5A1W - chains G and H of the 8 polymer chains in the assembly; structure by electron microscopy, 18.00 A resolution (very low resolution: no residue pairs are listed; an interface is given only as per-side residue counts).

[Chain G]
Name: Coatomer subunit beta
Organism: Mus musculus
UniProtKB: Q9JIF7 (COPB_MOUSE); the author numbering skips numbers that UniProt does not, so the offset changes along the chain: 1-723 = UniProt 1-723; 739-968 = UniProt 724-953
Chain sequence (968 residues; row label = number of the first residue in the row; note: 15 numbers in that range are skipped by the numbering (no residue carries them; nothing is unmodelled there); numbers below 1 keep their minus sign (Met-14 is residue -14)):
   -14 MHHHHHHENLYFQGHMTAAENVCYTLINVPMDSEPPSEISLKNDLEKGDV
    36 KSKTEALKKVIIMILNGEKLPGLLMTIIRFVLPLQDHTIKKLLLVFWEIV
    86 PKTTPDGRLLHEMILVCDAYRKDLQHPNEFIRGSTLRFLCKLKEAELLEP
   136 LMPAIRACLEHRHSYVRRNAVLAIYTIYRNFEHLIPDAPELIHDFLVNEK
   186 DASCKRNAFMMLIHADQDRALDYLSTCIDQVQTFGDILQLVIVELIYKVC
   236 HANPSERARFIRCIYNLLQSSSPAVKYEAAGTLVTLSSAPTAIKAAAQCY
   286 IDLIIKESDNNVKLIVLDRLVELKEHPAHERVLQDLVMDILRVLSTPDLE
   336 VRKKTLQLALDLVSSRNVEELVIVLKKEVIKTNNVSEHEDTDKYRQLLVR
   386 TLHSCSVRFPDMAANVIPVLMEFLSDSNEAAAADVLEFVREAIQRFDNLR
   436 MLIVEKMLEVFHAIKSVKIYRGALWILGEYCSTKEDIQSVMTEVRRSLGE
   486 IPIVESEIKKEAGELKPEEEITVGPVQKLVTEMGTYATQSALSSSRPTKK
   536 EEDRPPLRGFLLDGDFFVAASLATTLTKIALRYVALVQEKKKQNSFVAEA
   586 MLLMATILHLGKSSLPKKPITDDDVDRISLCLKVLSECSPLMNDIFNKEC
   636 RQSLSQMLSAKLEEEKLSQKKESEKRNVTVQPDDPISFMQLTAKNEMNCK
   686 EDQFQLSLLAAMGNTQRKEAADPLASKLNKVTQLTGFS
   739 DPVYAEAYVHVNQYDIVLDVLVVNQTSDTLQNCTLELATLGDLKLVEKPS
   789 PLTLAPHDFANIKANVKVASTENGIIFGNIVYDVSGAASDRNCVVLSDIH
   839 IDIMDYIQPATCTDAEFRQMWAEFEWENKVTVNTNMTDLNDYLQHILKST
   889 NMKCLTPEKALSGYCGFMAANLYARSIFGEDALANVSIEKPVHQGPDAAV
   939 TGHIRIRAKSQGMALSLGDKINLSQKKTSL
Disordered / not traced: -14 to 15, 599-723
Sequence notes: expression tag (-14 to 0)
Swiss-Prot annotation at these positions:
  - modified residue: Thr2 (N-acetylthreonine), Lys494 (N6-acetyllysine)

[Chain H]
Name: Coatomer subunit delta
Organism: Mus musculus
UniProtKB: Q5XJY5 (COPD_MOUSE); numbering as in UniProt (aligned over 1-511)
Chain sequence (511 residues; numbered 1 to 511; the number before each row is that of its first residue):
     1 MVLLAAAVCTKAGKAIVSRQFVEMTRTRIEGLLAAFPKLMNTGKQHTFVE
    51 TESVRYVYQPMEKLYMVLITTKNSNILEDLETLRLFSRVIPEYCRALEEN
   101 EISEHCFDLIFAFDEIVALGYRENVNLAQIRTFTEMDSHEEKVFRAVRET
   151 QEREAKAEMRRKAKELQQARRDAERQGKKAPGFGGFGSSAVSGGSTAAMI
   201 TETIIETDKPKVAPAPARPSGPSKALKLGAKGKEVDNFVDKLKSEGETIM
   251 SSNMGKRTSEATKVHAPPINMESVHMKIEEKITLTCGRDGGLQNMELHGM
   301 IMLRISDDKFGRIRLHVENEDKKGVQLQTHPNVDKKLFTAESLIGLKNPE
   351 KSFPVNSDVGVLKWRLQTTEESFIPLTINCWPSESGNGCDVNIEYELQED
   401 NLELNDVVITIPLPSGVGAPVIGEIDGEYRHDSRRNTLEWCLPVIDAKNK
   451 SGSLEFSIPGQPNDFFPVQVSFISKKNYCNIQVTKVTQVDGNSPVRFSTE
   501 TTFLVDKYEIL
Disordered / not traced: 136-266
Swiss-Prot annotation at these positions:
  - modified residue: Ser223 (Phosphoserine), Lys233 (N6-acetyllysine), Lys241 (N6-acetyllysine), Ser244 (Phosphoserine), Lys309 (N6-acetyllysine), Lys351 (N6-acetyllysine), Ser493 (Phosphoserine)

[Chain G / chain H interface]
At this resolution (18 A) residue pairs are not listed: 6 residues of chain G and 10 of chain H lie at the interface.

[Overview]
6 residues of chain G face 10 of chain H across their interface.
Chain G is Coatomer subunit beta and chain H is Coatomer subunit delta, both from Mus musculus; the structure,
The structure of the COPI coat linkage II, was determined by electron microscopy, deposited together with 5A1U
and 5A1X.
